Entry 1T1B (X-ray diffraction, 1.60 A resolution); this record covers chain A.

Chain A:
Name: Photoactive yellow protein
Organism: Halorhodospira halophila
UniProt: P16113 (PYP_ECTHA); numbering as in UniProt (aligned over 1-125)
Chain sequence (125 residues; row label = number of the first residue in the row):
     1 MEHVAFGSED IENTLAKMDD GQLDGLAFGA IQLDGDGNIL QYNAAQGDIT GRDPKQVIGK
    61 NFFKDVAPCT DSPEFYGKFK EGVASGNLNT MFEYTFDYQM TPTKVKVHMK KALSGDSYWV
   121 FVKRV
Covalently attached groups: 4'-hydroxycinnamic acid (HC4) linked to C69
Construct notes: engineered mutation Q46 (Glu in P16113)
Residues lining bound ligands: 4'-hydroxycinnamic acid (HC4): Y42, T50, R52, V66, A67, P68, T70, F96, D97, Y98, M100
Swiss-Prot annotation at these positions:
  - modified residue: C69 (S-(4-hydroxycinnamyl)cysteine)
Reported in the primary citation:
  - binding site for 4'-hydroxycinnamic acid: C69
  - conformationally variable residues (helix shift, side-chain flip): I11 to D20, R52

Overview:
4'-hydroxycinnamic acid is covalently linked to C69. The paper reports a binding site for 4'-hydroxycinnamic
acid at C69; conformational variability at I11 and R52.
Chain A is Photoactive yellow protein (Halorhodospira halophila); the structure, Late intermediate IL2 from
time-resolved crystallography of the E46Q mutant of PYP, was determined by X-ray diffraction, deposited
together with 1T18, 1T19, 1T1A and 1T1C.
